Entry 1XCQ (X-ray diffraction, 3.50 A resolution); this record covers chains P and A of the 4 polymer chains in the assembly.

# Chain P
Protein: Capsid protein C
Reference sequence: P26661 (POLG_HCVJ8); residues 2-45 here correspond to UniProt positions 1-44 (UniProt number = residue number - 1)
Chain sequence (44 residues; row label = number of the first residue in the row):
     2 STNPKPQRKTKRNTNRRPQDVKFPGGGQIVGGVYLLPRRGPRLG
Unresolved in the structure: 2-16, 41-45

# Chain A
Protein: Monoclonal antibody 19D9D6 Light chain
Organism: Mus musculus
Notes: antibody fragment or engineered binder
Chain sequence (220 residues; row label = number of the first residue in the row):
     1 DIVMSQSPSSLAVSAGEKVTMSCKSSQSLLNSRTRKNYLAWYQQKPGQSP
    51 KVLIYWASTRESGVPDRFTGRGSGTDFTLTISSVQAEDQAVYYCKQAYIP
   101 PLTFGAGTKLELKRADAAPTVSIFPPSSEQLTSGGASVVCFLNNFYPKDI
   151 NVKWKIDGSERQNGVLNSWTDQDSKDSTYSMSSTLTLTKDEYERHNSYTC
   201 EATHKTSTSPIVKSFNRNEC
Disulfide bonds: Cys-23/Cys-94, Cys-140/Cys-200

# How chain P and chain A interact
Contacting residue pairs (5; chain P residue first):
  Gly-32(P) with Pro-100(A)
  Val-34(P) with Asn-31(A); Thr-34(A); Tyr-38(A)
  Arg-39(P) with Arg-35(A)
Other interface residues (no listed pair), chain P (7 interface residues in all): Val-31, Gly-33, Leu-37, Pro-38
Other interface residues (no listed pair), chain A (7 interface residues in all): Arg-33, Tyr-98

# Summary
The chain P/chain A interface involves 7 residues from each chain.
Chain P is Capsid protein C and chain A is Monoclonal antibody 19D9D6 Light chain (Mus musculus); the
structure, Complex HCV core-Fab 19D9D6-Protein L mutant (D55A,L57H,Y64W) in space group P21, was determined by
X-ray diffraction (same publication as 1XCT and 1XF5).
